PDB entry 4R2D | X-ray diffraction, 2.09 A resolution | chains A and C of the 3 polymer chains in the assembly

# Chain A
Protein: Early growth response protein 1
Organism: Homo sapiens
Notes: fragment: Zinc Finger 1-3
UniProtKB: P18146 (EGR1_HUMAN); residues 335-423 here = UniProt positions 335-423
Sequence (94 residues; numbered 330 to 423; the number before each row is that of its first residue):
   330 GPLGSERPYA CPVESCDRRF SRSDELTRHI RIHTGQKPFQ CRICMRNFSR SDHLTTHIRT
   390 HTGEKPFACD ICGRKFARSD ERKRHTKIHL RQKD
Unresolved in the structure: 330-334, 422-423
Differences from the reference sequence: expression tag (330-334)
UniProt features mapped onto this chain:
  - zinc finger: Tyr338 to His362 (C2H2-type 1), Phe368 to His390 (C2H2-type 2), Phe396 to His418 (C2H2-type 3)
  - site (Interaction with DNA): Arg336, Arg347, Arg351, Arg357, Arg375, Arg379, Arg403, Arg407, Arg413
Metal / ion sites: Zn2+ site 1: Cys340, Cys345, His358, His362; Zn2+ site 2: Cys370, Cys373, His386, His390; Zn2+ site 3: Cys398, Cys401, His414, His418
What the authors report for this chain:
  - binding site for the 11-nt DNA strand: Arg351
  - conformationally variable residues (side-chain flip): Glu354

# Chain C
Molecule: 11-nt DNA strand
Sequence (11 nucleotides; numbered 1 to 11; the number before each row is that of its first residue):
     1 TAXGCCCACG C
Modified residues: 5FC (5-formyl-2'-deoxy-cytidine-5'-monophosphate) at position 3

# Chain A / chain C interface
Residue-residue contacts (15):
  Arg351(A) - DA2(C)  base contact
  Asp353(A) - DT1(C)  base contact
  Asp353(A) - DA2(C)  hydrogen bond to the base
  Thr356(A) - DT1(C)  phosphate contact
  Arg357(A) - DG4(C)  base contact
  Arg360(A) - DA2(C)  salt bridge to the phosphate
  Phe368(A) - 5FC_3(C)  phosphate contact
  Arg379(A) - DC5(C)  base contact
  Asp381(A) - DC5(C)  hydrogen bond to the base
  Phe396(A) - DC6(C)  phosphate contact
  Arg407(A) - DA8(C)  base contact
  Ser408(A) - DC6(C)  hydrogen bond to the phosphate
  Asp409(A) - DA8(C)  hydrogen bond to the base
  Lys412(A) - DC7(C)  salt bridge to the phosphate
  Lys412(A) - DA8(C)  salt bridge to the phosphate
Also at the interface, not in a pair above, chain A (16 interface residues in all): Ser352, Ser380, Arg413
Also at the interface, not in a pair above, chain C (10 interface residues in all): DC9, DG10

# Summary
16 residues of chain A and 10 residues of chain C are in contact; the contacts include 4 hydrogen bonds and 3
salt bridges. Polar contacts include Asp353(A)-DA2(C), Asp381(A)-DC5(C) and Asp409(A)-DA8(C). From the paper:
a binding site for the 11-nt DNA strand at Arg351(A); conformational variability at Glu354(A).
Chain A is Early growth response protein 1 (Homo sapiens) and chain C is an 11-nt DNA strand; the structure,
Egr1/Zif268 zinc fingers in complex with formylated DNA, was determined by X-ray diffraction together with
4R2A, 4R2C, 4R2E, 4R2P, 4R2Q, 4R2R and 4R2S from the same study.
